5MRF - chains A and J of the 78 polymer chains in the assembly; structure by electron microscopy, 4.97 A resolution (low resolution: residue-level contacts below are approximate; hydrogen-bond / salt-bridge calls are withheld).

[Chain A]
Molecule: 21S ribosomal RNA
From: Saccharomyces cerevisiae
Sequence (3296 nucleotides; each row starts with the number of its first residue):
     1 GUAAAAAGUA GAAUAAUAGA UUUGAAAUAU UUAUUAUAUA GAUUUAAAGA GAUAAUCAUG
    61 GAGUAUAAUA AUUAAAUUUA AUAAAUUUAA UAUAACUAUU AAUAGAAUUA GGUUACUAAU
   121 AAAUUAAUAA CAAUUAAUUU UAAAACCUAA AGGUAAACCU UUAUAUUAAU AAUGUUAUUU
   181 UUUAUUAUUU UUAUAAUAAG AAUAAUUAUU AAUAAUAAUA AACUAAGUGA ACUGAAACAU
   241 CUAAGUAACU UAAGGAUAAG AAAUCAACAG AGAUAUUAUG AGUAUUGGUG AGAGAAAAUA
   301 AUAAAGGUCU AAUAAGUAUU AUGUGAAAAA AAUGUAAGAA AAUAGGAUAA CAAAUUCUAA
   361 GACUAAAUAC UAUUAAUAAG UAUAGUAAGU ACCGUAAGGG AAAGUAUGAA AAUGAUUAUU
   421 UUAUAAGCAA UCAUGAAUAU AUUAUAUUAU AUUAAUGAUG UACCUUUUGU AUAAUGGGUC
   481 AGCAAGUAAU UAAUAUUAGU AAAACAAUAA GUUAUAAAUA AAUAGAAUAA UAUAUAUAUA
   541 UAAAAAAAUA UAUUAAAAUA UUUAAUUAAU AUUAAUUGAC CCGAAAGCAA ACGAUCUAAC
   601 UAUGAUAAGA UGGAUAAACG AUCGAACAGG UUGAUGUUGC AAUAUCAUCU GAUUAAUUGU
   661 GGUUAGUAGU GAAAGACAAA UCUGGUUUGC AGAUAGCUGG UUUUCUAUGA AAUAUAUGUA
   721 AGUAUAGCCU UUAUAAAUAA UAAUUAUUAU AUAAUAUUAU AUUAAUAUUA UAUAAAGAAU
   781 GGUACAGCAA UUAAUAUAUA UUAGGGAACU AUUAAAGUUU UAUUAAUAAU AUUAAAUCUC
   841 GAAAUAUUUA AUUAUAUAUA AUAAAGAGUC AGAUUAUGUG CGAUAAGGUA AAUAAUCUAA
   901 AGGGAAACAG CCCAGAUUAA GAUAUAAAGU UCCUAAUAAA UAAUAAGUGA AAUAAAUAUU
   961 AAAAUAUUAU AAUAUAAUCA GUUAAUGGGU UUGACAAUAA CCAUUUUUUA AUGAACAUGU
  1021 AACAAUGCAC UGAUUUAUAA UAAAUAAAAA AAAAUAAUAU UUAAAAUCAA AUAUAUAUAU
  1081 AUUUGUUAAU AGAUAAUAUA CGGAUCUUAA UAAUAAGAAU UAUUUAAUUC CUAAUAUGGA
  1141 AUAUUAUAUU UUUAUAAUAA AAAUAUAAAU ACUGAAUAUC UAAAUAUUAU UAUUACUUUU
  1201 UUUUUAAUAA UAAUAAUAUG GUAAUAGAAC AUUUAAUGAU AAUAUAUAUU AGUUAUUAAU
  1261 UAAUAUAUGU AUUAAUUAAA UAGAGAAUGC UGACAUGAGU AACGAAAAAA AGGUAUAAAC
  1321 CUUUUCACCU AAAACAUAAG GUUUAACUAU AAAAGUACGG CCCCUAAUUA AAUUAAUAAA
  1381 AAUAUAAAUA UAUUUAAGAU GGGAUAAUCU AUAUUAAUAA AAAUUUAUCU UAAAAUAUAU
  1441 AUAUUAUUAA UAAUUAUAUU AAUUAAUUAA UAAUAUAUAU AAUUAUAUUA UAUAUUAUAU
  1501 AUUUUUUAUA UAAUAUAAAC UAAUAAAGAU CAGGAAAUAA UUAAUGUAUA CCGUAAUGUA
  1561 GACCGACUCA GGUAUGUAAG UAGAGAAUAU GAAGGUGAAU UAGAUAAUUA AAGGGAAGGA
  1621 ACUCGGCAAA GAUAGCUCAU AAGUUAGUCA AUAAAGAGUA AUAAGAACAA AGUUGUACAA
  1681 CUGUUUACUA AAAACACCGC ACUUUGCAGA AACGAUAAGU UUAAGUAUAA GGUGUGAACU
  1741 CUGCUCCAUG CUUAAUAUAU AAAUAAAAUU AUUUAACGAU AAUUUAAUUA AAUUUAGGUA
  1801 AAUAGCAGCC UUAUUAUGAG GGUUAUAAUG UAGCGAAAUU CCUUGGCCUA UAAUUGAGGU
  1861 CCCGCAUGAA UGACGUAAUG AUACAACAAC UGUCUCCCCU UUAAGCUAAG UGAAAUUGAA
  1921 AUCGUAGUGA AGAUGCUAUG UACCUUCAGC AAGACGGAAA GACCCUAUGC AGCUUUACUG
  1981 UAAUUAGAUA GAUCGAAUUA UUGUUUAUUA UAUUCAGCAU AUUAAGUAAU CCUAUUAUUA
  2041 GGUAAUCGUU UAGAUAUUAA UGAGAUACUU AUUAUAAUAU AAUGAUAAUU CUAAUCUUAU
  2101 AAAUAAUUAU UAUUAUUAUU AUUAAUAAUA AUAAUAUGCU UUCAAGCAUA GUGAUAAAAC
  2161 AUAUUUAUAU GAUAAUCACU UUACUUAAUA GAUAUAAUUC UUAAGUAAUA UAUAAUAUAU
  2221 AUUUUAUAUA UAUUAUAUAU AAUAUAAGAG ACAAUCUCUA AUUGGUAGUU UUGAUGGGGC
  2281 GUCAUUAUCA GCAAAAGUAU CUGAAUAAGU CCAUAAAUAA AUAUAUAAAA UUAUUGAAUA
  2341 AAAAAAAAAU AAUAUAUAUU AUAUAUAUUA AUUAUAAAUU GAAAUAUGUU UAUAUAAAUU
  2401 UAUAUUUAUU GAAUAUAUUU UAGUAAUAGA UAAAAAUAUG UACAGUAAAA UUGUAAGGAA
  2461 AACAAUAAUA ACUUUCUCCU CUCUCGGUGG GGGUUCACAC CUAUUUUUAA UAGGUGUGAA
  2521 CCCCUCUUCG GGGUUCCGGU UCCCUUUCGG GUCCCGGAAC UUAAAUAAAA AUGGAAAGAA
  2581 UUAAAUUAAU AUAAUGGUAU AACUGUGCGA UAAUUGUAAC ACAAACGAGU GAAACAAGUA
  2641 CGUAAGUAUG GCAUAAUGAA CAAAUAACAC UGAUUGUAAA GGUUAUUGAU AACGAAUAAA
  2701 AGUUACGCUA GGGAUAACAG GGUAAUAUAG CGAAAGAGUA GAUAUUGUAA GCUAUGUUUG
  2761 CCACCUCGAU GUCGACUCAA CAUUUCCUCU UGGUUGUAAA AGCUAAGAAG GGUUUGACUG
  2821 UUCGUCAAUU AAAAUGUUAC GUGAGUUGGG UUAAAUACGA UGUGAAUCAG UAUGGUUCCU
  2881 AUCUGCUGAA GGAAAUAUUA UCAAAUUAAA UCUCAUUAUU AGUACGCAAG GACCAUAAUG
  2941 AAUCAACCCA UGGUGUAUCU AUUGAUAAUA AUAUAAUAUA UUUAAUAAAA AUAAUACUUU
  3001 AUUAAUAUAU UAUCUAUAUU AGUUUAUAUU UUAAUUAUAU AUUAUCAUAG UAGAUAAGCU
  3061 AAGUUGAUAA UAAAUAAAUA UUGAAUACAU AUUAAAUAUG AAGUUGUUUU AAUAAGAUAA
  3121 UUAAUCUGAU AAUUUUAUAC UAAAAUUAAU AAUUAUAGGU UUUAUAUAUU AUUUAUAAAU
  3181 AAAUAUAUUA UAAUAAUAAU AAUUAUUAUU AUUAAUAAAA AAUAUUAAUU AUAAUAUUAA
  3241 UAAAAUACUA AUUUAUCAGU UAUCUAUAUA AUAUCUAAUC UAUUAUUCUA UAUACU
Not modelled in the structure: 1-7, 80-83, 107-109, 129-131, 179-199, 554-559, 757-765, 811-815, 822, 967-1055, 1133-1136, 1153-1159, 1196-1204, 1375-1379, 1419-1422, 1441-1480, 1503-1505, 1538-1539, 2013-2077, 2101-2182, 2189-2197, 2222-2226, 2241-2242, 2277-2280, 2339-2344, 2393-2407, 2479-2572, 2715-2718, 2767-2771, 2985-3001, 3036-3039, 3179-3228, 3294-3296
Metal / ion sites: Mg2+ site 1 near A150 (its only coordinating residue here); Mg2+ site 2: A237, C238; Mg2+ site 3: G245, A327; Mg2+ site 4 near A258 (its only coordinating residue here); Mg2+ site 5 near G280 (its only coordinating residue here); Mg2+ site 6 near U322 (its only coordinating residue here); Mg2+ site 7 near A359 (its only coordinating residue here); Mg2+ site 8 near U364 (its only coordinating residue here); Mg2+ site 9 near G394 (its only coordinating residue here); Mg2+ site 10: A423, U424; Mg2+ site 11 near G427 (its only coordinating residue here); Mg2+ site 12: C464 (shared with 1 residue of chain N); 123 more Mg2+ sites not listed

[Chain J]
Molecule: uL15m
From: Saccharomyces cerevisiae
Reference sequence: P36520 (RM10_YEAST); residues 58-277 here = UniProt positions 58-277
Amino-acid sequence (220 residues; each row starts with the number of its first residue):
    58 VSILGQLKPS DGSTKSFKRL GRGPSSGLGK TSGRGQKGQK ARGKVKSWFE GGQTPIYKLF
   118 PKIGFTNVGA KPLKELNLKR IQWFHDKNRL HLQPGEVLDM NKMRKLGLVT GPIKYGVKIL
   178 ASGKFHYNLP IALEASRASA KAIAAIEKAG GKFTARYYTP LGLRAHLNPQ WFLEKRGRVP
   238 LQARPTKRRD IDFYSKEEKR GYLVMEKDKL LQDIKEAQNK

[How chain A and chain J interact]
Contacting residue pairs (235; chain A residue first):
  A236(A) with Gln96(J); Phe106(J); Gly108(J)
  C268(A) with Thr216(J); Ala240(J); Arg241(J); Thr243(J)
  A269(A) with Leu218(J); Pro237(J); Leu238(J); Ala240(J); Arg241(J)
  G270(A) with Leu218(J); Arg235(J); Pro237(J); Leu238(J)
  A271(A) with Arg233(J)
  G272(A) with Arg233(J)
  A284(A) with Thr123(J); Val125(J)
  U285(A) with Thr123(J)
  U289(A) with Lys119(J)
  G290(A) with Lys115(J)
  A291(A) with Tyr114(J)
  G292(A) with Lys103(J)
  U299(A) with Arg221(J); Trp228(J); Arg233(J)
  A300(A) with Trp228(J)
  U465(A) with Lys87(J)
  U466(A) with Lys87(J); Gln93(J); Lys94(J)
  U467(A) with Gln93(J); Lys94(J)
  G486(A) with Leu77(J); Gly78(J); Arg79(J); Thr88(J); Ser89(J); Arg91(J)
  U487(A) with Phe74(J)
  U496(A) with Gly69(J); Ser70(J)
  U497(A) with Ser67(J); Asp68(J); Gly69(J); Ser70(J)
  A498(A) with Ser67(J)
  A502(A) with Arg137(J); Trp140(J)
  A503(A) with Arg137(J); Arg146(J); Thr167(J); Gly168(J)
  A509(A) with Asn225(J)
  A510(A) with Arg161(J); Arg221(J); Asn225(J)
  G511(A) with Pro169(J)
  U512(A) with Gly168(J); Pro169(J); Lys171(J)
  A514(A) with Lys131(J); Thr167(J)
  U515(A) with Lys131(J)
  A516(A) with Glu132(J); Asn134(J); Leu177(J)
  A520(A) with Gly121(J); Phe122(J)
  A521(A) with Phe122(J); Asn124(J)
  A522(A) with Asn124(J); Ala127(J); Arg246(J)
  U523(A) with Arg194(J); Arg246(J); Asp249(J); Phe250(J); Lys253(J); Lys256(J)
  A524(A) with Lys175(J); Arg194(J); Phe250(J); Lys256(J)
  G525(A) with Glu132(J); Lys175(J); Leu177(J); Ser196(J); Ala197(J)
  A526(A) with Leu177(J); Ala178(J); Ser179(J); Ser196(J); Lys198(J)
  A527(A) with Ser179(J); Lys181(J); Phe182(J); His183(J)
  U528(A) with Lys181(J); Phe182(J); Lys198(J)
  A529(A) with Phe182(J)
  U535(A) with Lys198(J)
  A536(A) with Lys198(J)
  U562(A) with Lys136(J); Arg137(J); Trp140(J); Lys144(J)
  A569(A) with Ser70(J)
  U570(A) with Ser70(J); Thr71(J); Lys72(J)
  A571(A) with Lys72(J); Phe74(J)
  U572(A) with Phe74(J); Lys75(J)
  U573(A) with Lys75(J)
  A574(A) with Ser104(J)
  A575(A) with Val102(J); Lys103(J); Ser104(J); Trp105(J)
  U576(A) with Lys103(J)
  C580(A) with Arg91(J); Ala98(J)
  C581(A) with Arg99(J)
  G696(A) with Gln96(J); Arg99(J)
  C697(A) with Lys94(J); Gly95(J); Gln96(J); Arg99(J)
  U698(A) with Lys94(J); Arg99(J)
  G699(A) with Lys94(J); Arg99(J)
  U701(A) with Gly78(J); Lys87(J); Thr88(J); Ser89(J)
  U702(A) with Gly78(J); Arg79(J); Gly80(J); Gly86(J); Lys87(J)
  U703(A) with Arg79(J); Gly80(J)
  U704(A) with Gly80(J); Pro81(J); Ser82(J); Ser83(J)
  C705(A) with Ser82(J)
  A716(A) with Gln110(J)
  U717(A) with Gly108(J); Gly109(J); Gln110(J)
  G722(A) with Gln96(J); Gly108(J)
  U723(A) with Gly95(J); Gln96(J); Lys97(J); Val102(J); Phe106(J); Gly108(J)
  A724(A) with Lys97(J); Phe106(J); Glu107(J)
  G868(A) with Gly90(J); Arg91(J); Gly92(J)
  U869(A) with Gly92(J); Gln93(J)
  A1223(A) with Thr88(J); Gly92(J)
  A1224(A) with Thr88(J); Gly90(J); Arg91(J); Gly92(J)
  U1225(A) with Lys75(J); Leu85(J)
  A1226(A) with Lys75(J)
  G1227(A) with Lys72(J)
  A1236(A) with Leu61(J)
  U1237(A) with Ser59(J); Gly62(J)
  A1275(A) with Gly62(J)
  U1276(A) with Gly62(J); Leu64(J); Lys65(J)
  U1277(A) with Leu64(J); Lys65(J); Pro66(J)
  A1278(A) with Thr71(J)
  A1282(A) with Phe74(J); Arg76(J)
  G1283(A) with Arg76(J); Arg79(J)
  A2625(A) with Gln110(J)
  C2626(A) with Gln110(J); Ile113(J)
  G2627(A) with Leu116(J); Phe117(J)
  A2659(A) with Thr111(J); Leu116(J)
  A2660(A) with Lys115(J); Leu116(J); Phe117(J); Pro118(J)
  C2661(A) with Lys115(J); Pro118(J); Lys119(J)
  A2662(A) with Lys119(J)
  U2671(A) with Phe122(J); Asn124(J); Arg246(J)
  G2672(A) with Lys244(J); Arg246(J)
  A2673(A) with Val125(J)
  U2675(A) with Thr243(J); Lys244(J)
  G2676(A) with Lys244(J); Arg245(J)
  U2677(A) with Arg245(J)
  G2681(A) with Phe122(J)
  G2682(A) with Gly121(J); Phe122(J)
  U2683(A) with Ile120(J); Gly121(J)
  G2694(A) with Gln110(J); Thr111(J); Leu116(J)
  A2695(A) with Thr111(J); Leu116(J)
Other interface residues (no listed pair), chain A (111 interface residues in all): G280, A281, U513, U563, U577, A1228, G1238, A2628, C2670, A2714
Other interface residues (no listed pair), chain J (113 interface residues in all): Val58, Gln63, Ser73, Lys101, Gly126, Phe141, Gly164, Ala195, Lys232

[In short]
111 residues of chain A face 113 of chain J across their interface. A237(A) and C238(A) form the Mg2+ site 2.
G245(A) and A327(A) form the Mg2+ site 3.
Chain A is 21S ribosomal RNA and chain J is uL15m, both from Saccharomyces cerevisiae; the structure,
Structure of the yeast mitochondrial ribosome - Class C, was determined by electron microscopy (same
publication as 5MRC and 5MRE).
